9JG6 - chains C and D of the 48 polymer chains in the assembly; structure by electron microscopy, 3.21 A resolution.

# Chain C (and D)
Name: Portal protein
Organism: Salmonella enterica subsp. enterica serovar Typhimurium
Notes: chain D of this document is another copy of the same molecule, construct and numbering; everything in this record applies to it too
UniProt: A0A3V9J0D3 (A0A3V9J0D3_SALTM); residues 1-725 here = UniProt positions 1-725
Amino-acid sequence (725 residues; row label = number of the first residue in the row):
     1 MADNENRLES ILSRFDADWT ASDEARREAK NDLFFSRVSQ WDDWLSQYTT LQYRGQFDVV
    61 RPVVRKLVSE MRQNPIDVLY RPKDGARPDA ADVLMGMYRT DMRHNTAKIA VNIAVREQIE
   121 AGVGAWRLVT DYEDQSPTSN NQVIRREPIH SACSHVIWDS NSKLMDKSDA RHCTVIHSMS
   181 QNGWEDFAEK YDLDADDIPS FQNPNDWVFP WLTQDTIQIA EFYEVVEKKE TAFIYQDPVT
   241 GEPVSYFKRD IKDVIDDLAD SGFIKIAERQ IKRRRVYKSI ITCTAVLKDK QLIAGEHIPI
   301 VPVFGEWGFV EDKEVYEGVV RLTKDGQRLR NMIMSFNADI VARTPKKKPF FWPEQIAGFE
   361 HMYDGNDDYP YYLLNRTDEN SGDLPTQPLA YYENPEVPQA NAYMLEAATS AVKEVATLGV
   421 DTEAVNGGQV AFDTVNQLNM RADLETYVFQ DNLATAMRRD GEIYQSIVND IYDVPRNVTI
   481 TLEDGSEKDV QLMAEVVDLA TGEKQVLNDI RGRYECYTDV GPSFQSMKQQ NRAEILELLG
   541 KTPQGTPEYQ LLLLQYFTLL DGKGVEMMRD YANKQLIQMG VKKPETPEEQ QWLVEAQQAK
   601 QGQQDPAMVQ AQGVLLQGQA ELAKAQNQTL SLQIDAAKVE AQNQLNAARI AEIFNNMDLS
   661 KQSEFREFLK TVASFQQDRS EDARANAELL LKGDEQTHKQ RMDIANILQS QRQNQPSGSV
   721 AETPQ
Unresolved in the structure: 1-5, 422-442, 635-725

# Interface between chain C and chain D
Pairs across the interface - 181 pairs, chain C then chain D:
  Arg37(C) - Phe309(D)  hydrogen bond (side chain-backbone)
  Val38(C) - Val310(D)  hydrophobic
  Tyr53(C) - Leu329(D)
  Gln56(C) - Leu322(D)
  Gln56(C) - Asp325(D)
  Phe57(C) - Gly326(D)
  Phe57(C) - Leu329(D)  hydrophobic
  Phe57(C) - Ala411(D)  hydrophobic
  Asp58(C) - Leu322(D)
  Asp58(C) - Val415(D)
  Val59(C) - Glu414(D)
  Arg61(C) - Glu306(D)  salt bridge
  Arg61(C) - Glu317(D)  salt bridge
  Arg61(C) - Leu322(D)
  Pro62(C) - Glu414(D)
  Pro62(C) - Thr417(D)
  Arg65(C) - Glu306(D)  salt bridge
  Arg65(C) - Glu317(D)  salt bridge
  Arg65(C) - Gly318(D)  hydrogen bond (side chain-backbone)
  Arg65(C) - Val415(D)
  Arg65(C) - Thr417(D)  hydrogen bond (side chain-backbone)
  Ser69(C) - Val448(D)
  Arg72(C) - Tyr447(D)
  Arg72(C) - Val448(D)
  Arg72(C) - Asp451(D)  salt bridge
  Arg72(C) - Asn452(D)
  Gln73(C) - Asp443(D)
  Gln73(C) - Tyr447(D)
  Arg103(C) - Tyr517(D)
  Asn105(C) - Asp166(D)  hydrogen bond
  Asn105(C) - Thr455(D)  hydrogen bond (side chain-backbone)
  Asn105(C) - Arg458(D)  hydrogen bond
  Asn105(C) - Arg459(D)
  Thr106(C) - Leu164(D)
  Ile109(C) - Leu164(D)  hydrophobic
  Ile109(C) - Met165(D)
  Ile109(C) - Asp166(D)
  Ile113(C) - Trp307(D)
  Arg116(C) - Glu306(D)  salt bridge
  Tyr132(C) - Lys272(D)
  Asp134(C) - Lys229(D)  salt bridge
  Asp134(C) - Gln270(D)
  Asp134(C) - Ile271(D)
  Gln135(C) - Ile271(D)
  Gln135(C) - Lys272(D)
  Gln135(C) - Arg273(D)
  Gln135(C) - Arg513(D)
  Gln135(C) - Tyr514(D)
  Pro148(C) - Leu164(D)  hydrophobic
  His150(C) - Lys163(D)  hydrogen bond (side chain-backbone)
  His150(C) - Trp307(D)
  His150(C) - Phe309(D)
  Ser151(C) - Val310(D)  hydrogen bond (side chain-backbone)
  Ser178(C) - Lys163(D)
  Ser178(C) - Asp312(D)  hydrogen bond
  Met179(C) - Asn161(D)
  Ser180(C) - Ser160(D)
  Ser180(C) - Asn161(D)
  Asn182(C) - Arg171(D)
  Asn182(C) - His172(D)  hydrogen bond
  Gly183(C) - Asn161(D)
  Asp186(C) - Arg171(D)  salt bridge
  Asn205(C) - Glu311(D)
  Asp206(C) - Glu311(D)
  Pro210(C) - Glu24(D)
  Trp211(C) - Glu24(D)
  Trp211(C) - Val310(D)  hydrophobic
  Trp211(C) - Glu311(D)
  Trp211(C) - Lys313(D)
  Leu212(C) - Asp23(D)
  Leu212(C) - Glu24(D)
  Thr213(C) - Thr20(D)
  Thr213(C) - Lys313(D)  hydrogen bond (backbone-side chain)
  Gln214(C) - Asp312(D)
  Asp215(C) - Asp312(D)
  Arg330(C) - Ala411(D)
  Met334(C) - Met404(D)  hydrophobic
  Met334(C) - Ala407(D)  hydrophobic
  Asn337(C) - Tyr403(D)
  Asn337(C) - Met404(D)
  Val341(C) - Ile333(D)  hydrophobic
  Val341(C) - Ala400(D)
  Val341(C) - Asn401(D)
  Val341(C) - Met404(D)  hydrophobic
  Lys347(C) - Glu393(D)  salt bridge
  Lys347(C) - Glu396(D)  salt bridge
  Pro349(C) - Tyr392(D)
  Phe359(C) - Pro353(D)  hydrophobic
  Tyr363(C) - Phe350(D)  hydrophobic
  Asp367(C) - Lys346(D)
  Asp367(C) - Lys348(D)  salt bridge
  Tyr369(C) - Lys348(D)  hydrogen bond (backbone-side chain)
  Pro370(C) - Lys348(D)
  Pro370(C) - Tyr363(D)
  Tyr371(C) - Lys348(D)
  Tyr371(C) - Pro349(D)
  Tyr371(C) - Phe351(D)  hydrophobic
  Tyr371(C) - Ile356(D)
  Tyr371(C) - Tyr363(D)  hydrophobic
  Tyr372(C) - Pro345(D)
  Tyr372(C) - Lys346(D)
  Tyr372(C) - Lys348(D)
  Tyr372(C) - Pro349(D)  hydrogen bond (backbone-backbone)
  Tyr372(C) - Phe350(D)
  Tyr372(C) - Phe351(D)  hydrogen bond (backbone-backbone)
  Tyr372(C) - Tyr392(D)  hydrophobic
  Leu373(C) - Phe351(D)
  Leu374(C) - Phe350(D)  hydrophobic
  Leu374(C) - Phe351(D)  hydrogen bond (backbone-backbone)
  Leu374(C) - Trp352(D)
  Leu374(C) - Pro353(D)
  Arg376(C) - Trp352(D)
  Arg376(C) - Glu354(D)  salt bridge
  Arg376(C) - Asp378(D)  salt bridge
  Arg376(C) - Leu384(D)
  Asp383(C) - Leu384(D)
  Gln387(C) - Phe350(D)
  Gln387(C) - Trp352(D)
  Gln387(C) - Gln355(D)  hydrogen bond
  Gln387(C) - Leu389(D)
  Gln387(C) - Ala390(D)  hydrogen bond (side chain-backbone)
  Tyr391(C) - Tyr391(D)
  Tyr391(C) - Tyr392(D)
  Tyr391(C) - Glu393(D)  hydrogen bond (side chain-backbone)
  Asn394(C) - Glu396(D)
  Pro395(C) - Pro398(D)
  Pro395(C) - Gln399(D)
  Pro395(C) - Ala400(D)  hydrogen bond (backbone-backbone)
  Glu396(C) - Gln399(D)
  Val397(C) - Gln399(D)  hydrogen bond (backbone-side chain)
  Val397(C) - Ala400(D)  hydrophobic
  Ala402(C) - Tyr403(D)
  Leu405(C) - Tyr403(D)
  Lys413(C) - Glu414(D)  salt bridge
  Gln525(C) - Arg458(D)
  Gln525(C) - Tyr517(D)
  Gln525(C) - Asp519(D)
  Ser526(C) - Tyr517(D)  hydrogen bond
  Gln529(C) - Arg81(D)
  Gln529(C) - Tyr517(D)
  Gln529(C) - Asp519(D)
  Gln550(C) - Glu548(D)  hydrogen bond
  Leu554(C) - Glu548(D)
  Tyr556(C) - Lys541(D)  hydrogen bond
  Phe557(C) - Thr542(D)
  Phe557(C) - Glu548(D)
  Asp561(C) - Arg81(D)
  Asp561(C) - Pro82(D)
  Asp561(C) - Pro88(D)
  Lys563(C) - Asp92(D)
  Gly564(C) - Asn531(D)
  Val565(C) - Glu534(D)
  Glu566(C) - Glu487(D)
  Met567(C) - Gln555(D)  hydrogen bond
  Met567(C) - Leu576(D)  hydrophobic
  Met567(C) - Val581(D)  hydrophobic
  Met567(C) - Lys582(D)
  Met568(C) - Glu548(D)
  Met568(C) - Leu552(D)  hydrophobic
  Met568(C) - Gln555(D)
  Arg569(C) - Pro88(D)
  Glu588(C) - Ser486(D)
  Gln604(C) - Met608(D)
  Pro606(C) - Ala607(D)  hydrophobic
  Pro606(C) - Met608(D)
  Pro606(C) - Ala611(D)
  Val609(C) - Ala611(D)
  Val609(C) - Leu615(D)  hydrophobic
  Leu616(C) - Leu622(D)
  Ala620(C) - Glu621(D)
  Ala620(C) - Leu622(D)
  Ala620(C) - Ala625(D)
  Ala623(C) - Ala625(D)  hydrophobic
  Lys624(C) - Glu621(D)  salt bridge
  Lys624(C) - Gln628(D)
  Asn627(C) - Ala625(D)  hydrogen bond (side chain-backbone)
  Asn627(C) - Gln628(D)
  Asn627(C) - Thr629(D)
  Asn627(C) - Leu632(D)
  Leu630(C) - Leu632(D)  hydrophobic
  Ser631(C) - Leu632(D)
Other interface residues (no listed pair), chain C (115 interface residues in all): Lys30, Leu33, Phe34, Lys66, Lys108, Asn112, Glu117, Ala338, Phe351, Gly365, Asn375, Pro385, Leu389, Met527, Leu536, Gln544, Tyr571, Asp605, Gln610, Gln612, Gly613, Gln617, Gln619, Gln628
Other interface residues (no listed pair), chain D (120 interface residues in all): Lys83, Asp84, Asp89, Phe247, Glu296, Met332, Glu360, Asp364, Asn394, Leu418, Gly419, Val420, Ile510, Thr518, Leu538, Pro543, Leu551, Gln612, Val614, Gly618, Gln619

# In short
115 residues of chain C face 120 of chain D across their interface; the contacts include 25 hydrogen bonds and
15 salt bridges. Polar contacts include Arg61(C)-Glu306(D), Arg61(C)-Glu317(D) and Arg65(C)-Glu306(D).
Both chains are Portal protein (Salmonella enterica subsp. enterica serovar Typhimurium). Entry 9JG6 (The
tail-complex structure of phage P22) was determined by electron microscopy (same publication as 9JGA, 9KYV,
9KYW, 9KYX and 9KYY).
